PDB entry 5FJZ | X-ray diffraction, 1.90 A resolution | chains A and B of the 8 polymer chains in the assembly

# Chain A (and B)
Protein: Coatomer subunit delta
From: Saccharomyces cerevisiae
Notes: fragment: mu-homology domain, residues 282-546; chain B of this document is another copy of the same molecule, construct and numbering; everything in this record applies to it too
Reference sequence: P43621 (COPD_YEAST); residue numbers follow UniProt; this construct covers 282-546
Sequence (270 residues; row label = number of the first residue in the row):
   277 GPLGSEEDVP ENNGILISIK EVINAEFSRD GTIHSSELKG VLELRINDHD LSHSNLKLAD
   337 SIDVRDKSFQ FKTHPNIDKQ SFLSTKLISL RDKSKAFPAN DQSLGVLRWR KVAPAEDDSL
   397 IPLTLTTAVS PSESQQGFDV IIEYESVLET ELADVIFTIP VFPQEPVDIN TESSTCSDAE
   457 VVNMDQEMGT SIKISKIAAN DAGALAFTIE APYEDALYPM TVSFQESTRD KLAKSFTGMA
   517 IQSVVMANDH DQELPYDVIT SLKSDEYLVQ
Not modelled in the structure: 277-284 (chain B: 277-284, 451-452)
Differences from the reference sequence: expression tag (277-281); engineered mutation Ala-404 (Trp in P43621)
Reported in the primary citation:
  - conformationally variable residues (loop rearrangement): Asn-459 to Gly-465

# Interface between chain A and chain B
Residue-residue contacts (45):
  Glu-302(A) / Gln-346(B)  hydrogen bond
  Glu-302(A) / Arg-386(B)  salt bridge
  Phe-303(A) / Gln-346(B)
  Ser-304(A) / Lys-343(B)
  Ser-304(A) / Gln-346(B)  hydrogen bond
  Asp-306(A) / Lys-343(B)  salt bridge
  Thr-308(A) / Lys-343(B)
  His-310(A) / Lys-343(B)
  His-310(A) / Ser-344(B)  hydrogen bond (side chain-backbone)
  His-310(A) / Gln-346(B)
  His-310(A) / Arg-386(B)  hydrogen bond (side chain-backbone)
  Ser-311(A) / Arg-386(B)  hydrogen bond
  Ser-311(A) / Val-388(B)
  Lys-343(A) / Ser-304(B)
  Lys-343(A) / Asp-306(B)  salt bridge
  Lys-343(A) / Thr-308(B)
  Lys-343(A) / His-310(B)
  Ser-344(A) / His-310(B)  hydrogen bond (backbone-side chain)
  Ser-344(A) / Ala-391(B)
  Gln-346(A) / Glu-302(B)  hydrogen bond
  Gln-346(A) / Phe-303(B)  hydrogen bond (side chain-backbone)
  Gln-346(A) / Ser-304(B)
  Gln-346(A) / His-310(B)
  Gln-346(A) / Gln-546(B)  hydrogen bond (side chain-backbone)
  Lys-348(A) / Gln-546(B)
  Pro-351(A) / Tyr-489(B)
  Lys-355(A) / Asp-491(B)
  Arg-367(A) / Tyr-489(B)
  Arg-367(A) / Asp-491(B)  salt bridge
  Arg-386(A) / Glu-302(B)  salt bridge
  Arg-386(A) / His-310(B)  hydrogen bond (backbone-side chain)
  Arg-386(A) / Ser-311(B)  hydrogen bond
  Val-388(A) / Ser-311(B)
  Val-388(A) / Ala-389(B)
  Val-388(A) / Pro-390(B)  hydrophobic
  Ala-389(A) / Val-388(B)
  Pro-390(A) / Val-388(B)  hydrophobic
  Pro-390(A) / Pro-390(B)
  Ala-391(A) / Ser-344(B)
  Tyr-489(A) / Pro-351(B)
  Tyr-489(A) / Arg-367(B)
  Asp-491(A) / Lys-355(B)
  Asp-491(A) / Arg-367(B)  salt bridge
  Gln-546(A) / Gln-346(B)  hydrogen bond (backbone-side chain)
  Gln-546(A) / Lys-348(B)
Interface residues without a listed pair, chain A (24 interface residues in all): Phe-345, Lys-387
Interface residues without a listed pair, chain B (24 interface residues in all): Phe-345, Lys-387

# Overview
The chain A/chain B interface involves 24 residues from each chain; the contacts include 12 hydrogen bonds and
6 salt bridges. Polar contacts include Glu-302(A)/Arg-386(B), Asp-306(A)/Lys-343(B) and Arg-367(A)/Asp-491(B).
From the paper: conformational variability at Asn-459(A).
Chain A and chain B are both Coatomer subunit delta (Saccharomyces cerevisiae); the structure, Yeast
delta-COP-I mu-homology domain complexed with Dsl1 WxWxV peptide, was determined by X-ray diffraction together
with 5FJW, 5FJX and 5FK0 from the same study.
